PDB entry 5IPL | X-ray diffraction, 3.60 A resolution | chains C and 3 of the 9 polymer chains in the assembly

Chain C:
Protein: DNA-directed RNA polymerase subunit beta
From: Escherichia coli
Notes: EC 2.7.7.6
Reference sequence: P0A8V2 (RPOB_ECOLI); numbering as in UniProt (aligned over 1-1342)
Amino-acid sequence (1342 residues; each row starts with the number of its first residue):
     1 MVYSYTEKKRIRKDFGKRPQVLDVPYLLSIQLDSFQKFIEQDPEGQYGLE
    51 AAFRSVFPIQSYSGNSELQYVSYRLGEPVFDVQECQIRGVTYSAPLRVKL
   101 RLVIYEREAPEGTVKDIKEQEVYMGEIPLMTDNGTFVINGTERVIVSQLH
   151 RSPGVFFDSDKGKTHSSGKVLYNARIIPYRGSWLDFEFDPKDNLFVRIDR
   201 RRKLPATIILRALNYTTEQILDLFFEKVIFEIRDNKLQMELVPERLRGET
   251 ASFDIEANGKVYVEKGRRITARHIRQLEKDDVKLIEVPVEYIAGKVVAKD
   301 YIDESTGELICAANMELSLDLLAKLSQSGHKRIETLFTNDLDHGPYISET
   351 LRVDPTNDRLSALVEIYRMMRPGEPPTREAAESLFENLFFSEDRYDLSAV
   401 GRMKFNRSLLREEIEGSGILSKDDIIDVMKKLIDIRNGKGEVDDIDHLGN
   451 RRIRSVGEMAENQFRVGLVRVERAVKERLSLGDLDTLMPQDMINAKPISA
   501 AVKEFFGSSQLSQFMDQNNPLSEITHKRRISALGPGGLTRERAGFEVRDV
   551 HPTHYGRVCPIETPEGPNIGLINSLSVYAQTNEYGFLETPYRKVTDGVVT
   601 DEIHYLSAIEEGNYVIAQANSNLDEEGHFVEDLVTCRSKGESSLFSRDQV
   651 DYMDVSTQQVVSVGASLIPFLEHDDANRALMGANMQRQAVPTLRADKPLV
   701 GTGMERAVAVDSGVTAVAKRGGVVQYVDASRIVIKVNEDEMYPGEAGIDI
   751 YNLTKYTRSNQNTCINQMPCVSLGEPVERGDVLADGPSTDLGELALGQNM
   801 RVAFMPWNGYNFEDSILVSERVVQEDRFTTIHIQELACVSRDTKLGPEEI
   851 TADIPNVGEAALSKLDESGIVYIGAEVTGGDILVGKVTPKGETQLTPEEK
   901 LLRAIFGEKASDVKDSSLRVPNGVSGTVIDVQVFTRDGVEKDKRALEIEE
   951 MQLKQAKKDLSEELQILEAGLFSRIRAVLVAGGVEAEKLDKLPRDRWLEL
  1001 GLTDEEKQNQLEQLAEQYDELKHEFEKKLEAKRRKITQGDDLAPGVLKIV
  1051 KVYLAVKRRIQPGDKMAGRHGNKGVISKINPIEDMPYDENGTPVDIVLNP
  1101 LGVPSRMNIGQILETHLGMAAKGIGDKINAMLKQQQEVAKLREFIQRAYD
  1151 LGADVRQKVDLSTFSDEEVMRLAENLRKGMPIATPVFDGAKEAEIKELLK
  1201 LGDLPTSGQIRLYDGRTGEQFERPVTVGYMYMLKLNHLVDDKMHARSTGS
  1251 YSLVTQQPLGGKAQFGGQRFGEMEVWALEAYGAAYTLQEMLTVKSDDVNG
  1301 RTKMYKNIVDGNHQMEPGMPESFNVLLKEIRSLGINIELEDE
Not modelled in the structure: 1-2
Ion coordination: Mg2+: Glu813 (together with diphosphate) (shared with 1 residue of chain D)
Swiss-Prot annotation at these positions:
  - modified residue (N6-acetyllysine): Lys1022, Lys1200
  - mutagenesis: Ile561 (I561S: Resistant to antibiotics salinamide A and B), Ile569 (I569S: Resistant to antibiotics salinamide A and B), Ala665 (A665E: Resistant to antibiotics salinamide A and B), Asp675 (D675A/G: Resistant to antibiotics salinamide A and B), Asn677 (N677H/K: Resistant to antibiotics salinamide A and B), Leu680 (L680M: Resistant to antibiotics salinamide A and B), Glu813 (E813K: Disrupts the enzyme's active center)
Reported in the primary citation:
  - binding site for diphosphate: Arg1106

Chain 3:
Molecule: nascent RNA 4-mer
Sequence (4 nucleotides; row label = number of the first residue in the row):
    14 XAGU
Modified / non-standard residues: GTP (guanosine-5'-triphosphate) at position 14
Ion coordination: Mg2+: G16 (shared with 3 residues of chain D)

How chain C and chain 3 interact:
Contacting residue pairs (10; chain C residue first):
  Arg529(C) - GTP_14(3)
  Pro564(C) - GTP_14(3)
  Glu565(C) - U17(3)  phosphate contact
  Asn568(C) - GTP_14(3)
  Gln688(C) - GTP_14(3)
  Gln688(C) - A15(3)  phosphate contact
  Lys1065(C) - A15(3)  phosphate contact
  Lys1065(C) - G16(3)  salt bridge to the phosphate
  Lys1073(C) - G16(3)  salt bridge to the phosphate
  His1237(C) - A15(3)  sugar contact
Also at the interface, not in a pair above, chain C (9 interface residues in all): Ile572

Overview:
The interface between chain C and chain 3 involves 9 residues on one side and 4 on the other, with 2 salt
bridges. Among the polar pairs are Lys1065(C)-G16(3) and Lys1073(C)-G16(3). Curated annotation (UniProt) lists
7 mutagenesis sites on chain C. From the paper: a binding site for diphosphate at Arg1106(C).
Here chain C is DNA-directed RNA polymerase subunit beta (Escherichia coli) and chain 3 is nascent RNA 4-mer.
Entry 5IPL (SigmaS-transcription initiation complex with 4-nt nascent RNA) was determined by X-ray diffraction
(same publication as 5IPM and 5IPN).
